5LMP - chains A and T of the 24 polymer chains in the assembly; structure by electron microscopy, 5.35 A resolution (low resolution: residue-level contacts below are approximate; hydrogen-bond / salt-bridge calls are withheld).

== Chain A ==
Molecule: 16S rRNA
Organism: Thermus thermophilus HB8
Sequence (1522 nucleotides; row label = number of the first residue in the row; note: 44 numbers in that range are skipped by the numbering (no residue carries them; nothing is unmodelled there); a row labelled like 189A-189L holds insertion residues (189A, then the next letters in order); numbering starts at 0):
     0 UUUGUUGGAG AGUUUGAUCC UGGCUCAGGG UGAACGCUGG CGGCGUGCCU AAGACAUGCA
    60 AGUCGUGCGG GCCG
    76 CGGGGUUUU
    88 ACUCCG
    96 UGGUCAGCGG CGGACGGGUG AGUAACGCGU GGGU
  129A G
   130 ACCUACCCGG AAGAGGGGGA CAACCCGGGG AAACUCGGGC UAAUCCCCCA UGUGGACCCG
189A-189L CCCCUUGGGGUG
   190 UGUCCAAAGG GCUUU
   216 GCCCGCUUCC GGAUGGGCCC GCGUCCCAUC AGCUAGUUGG UGGGGUAAUG GCCCACCAAG
   276 GCGACGACGG GUAGCCGGUC UGAGAGGAUG GCCGGCCACA GGGGCACUGA GACACGGGCC
   336 CCACUCCUAC GGGAGGCAGC AGUUAGGAAU CUUCCGCAAU GGGCGCAAGC CUGACGGAGC
   396 GACGCCGCUU GGAGGAAGAA GCCCUUCGGG GUGUAAACUC CUGA
   441 ACCCGGGACG AAACCCCC
   460 GA
   470 CGAGGGGA
   479 CUGACGGUAC CGGGGUAA
   498 UAGCGCCGGC CAACUCCGUG CCAGCAGCCG CGGUAAUACG GAGGGCGCGA GCGUUACCCG
   558 GAUUCACUGG GCGUAAAGGG CGUGUAGGCG GCCUGGGGCG UCCCAUGUGA AAGACCACGG
   618 CUCAACCGUG GGGGAGCGUG GGAUACGCUC AGGCUAGACG GUGGGAGAGG GUGGUGGAAU
   678 UCCCGGAGUA GCGGUGAAAU GCGCAGAUAC CGGGAGGAAC GCCGAUGGCG AAGGCAGCCA
   738 CCUGGUCCAC CCGUGACGCU GAGGCGCGAA AGCGUGGGGA GCAAACCGGA UUAGAUACCC
   798 GGGUAGUCCA CGCCCUAAAC GAUGCGCGCU AGGUCUCUGG GUCU
   848 CCUGGGGGCC GAAGCUAACG CGUUAAGCGC GCCGCCUGGG GAGUACGGCC GCAAGGCUGA
   908 AACUCAAAGG AAUUGACGGG GGCCCGCACA AGCGGUGGAG CAUGUGGUUU AAUUCGAAGC
   968 AACGCGAAGA ACCUUACCAG GCCUUGACAU GCUA
 1001A G
  1002 GGAACCCGGG UGAAAGCCUG GGGUGCCCC
1030A-1030D GCGA
  1031 GGGGAGCCCU AGCACAGGUG CUGCAUGGCC GUCGUCAGCU CGUGCCGUGA GGUGUUGGGU
  1091 UAAGUCCCGC AACGAGCGCA ACCCCCGCCG UUAGUUGCCA GCGGUUCGGC CGGGCACUCU
  1151 AACGGGACUG CCCGCG
  1168 AAAGCGGGAG GAAGGAGGGG ACGACGUCUG GUCAGCAUGG CCCUUACGGC CUGGGCGACA
  1228 CACGUGCUAC AAUGCCCACU ACAAAGCGAU GCCACCCGGC AACGGGGAGC UAAUCGCAAA
  1288 AAGGUGGGCC CAGUUCGGAU UGGGGUCUGC AACCCGACCC CAUGAAGCCG GAAUCGCUAG
  1348 UAAUCGCGGA UCAGCC
 1363A A
  1364 UGCCGCGGUG AAUACGUUCC CGGGCCUUGU ACACACCGCC CGUCACGCCA UGGGAGCGGG
  1424 CUCUACCCGA AGUCGCCGG
1442A-1442B GA
  1443 GCCUA
  1452 C
  1456 GGGCAGGCGC CGAGGGUAGG GCCCGUGACU GGGGCGAAGU CGUAACAAGG UAGCUGUACC
  1516 GGAAGGUGCG GCUGGAUCAC CUCCUUUCU
Not modelled in the structure: 0-4, 1533, 1543-1544
Ion coordination: Mg2+ site 1 near U13 (its only coordinating residue here); Mg2+ site 2 near G21 (its only coordinating residue here); Mg2+ site 3: C48, G115; Mg2+ site 4 near A53 (its only coordinating residue here); Mg2+ site 5 near A59 (its only coordinating residue here); Mg2+ site 6 near G64 (its only coordinating residue here); Mg2+ site 7 near G107 (its only coordinating residue here); Mg2+ site 8: A109, G331; Mg2+ site 9: G117, G289; Mg2+ site 10: C121, G124, U125; Mg2+ site 11 near A195 (its only coordinating residue here); Mg2+ site 12 near G251 (its only coordinating residue here); 42 more Mg2+ sites not listed

== Chain T ==
Protein: 30S ribosomal protein S20
Organism: Thermus thermophilus (strain HB8 / ATCC 27634 / DSM 579)
UniProt: P80380 (RS20_THET8); residues 1-106 here = UniProt positions 1-106
Amino-acid sequence (106 residues; row label = number of the first residue in the row):
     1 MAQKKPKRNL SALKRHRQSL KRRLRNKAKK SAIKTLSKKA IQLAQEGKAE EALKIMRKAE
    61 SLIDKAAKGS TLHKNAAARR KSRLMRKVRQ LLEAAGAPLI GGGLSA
Not modelled in the structure: 1-7

== Interface between chain A and chain T ==
Residue-residue contacts - 101 pairs, chain A then chain T:
  A60(A) with Leu-10(T)
  G61(A) with Leu-10(T); Lys-14(T)
  U62(A) with Lys-14(T)
  G102(A) with Ser-11(T); Arg-17(T)
  C103(A) with Lys-14(T); Arg-17(T)
  G104(A) with Lys-14(T); Gln-18(T); Lys-21(T)
  G105(A) with Lys-14(T); Gln-18(T); Arg-22(T)
  C106(A) with Lys-14(T); Arg-15(T)
  G107(A) with Arg-15(T)
  G108(A) with Arg-15(T)
  C131(A) with Asn-75(T)
  C132(A) with Asn-75(T)
  U133(A) with Lys-74(T)
  C150(A) with Lys-21(T)
  C176(A) with Lys-29(T)
  C177(A) with Lys-65(T)
  C178(A) with Lys-65(T)
  A185(A) with Ala-78(T); Lys-81(T)
  C186(A) with Ala-78(T); Ser-82(T); Met-85(T)
  C187(A) with Ser-82(T); Arg-86(T); Arg-89(T); Gly-103(T); Leu-104(T); Ser-105(T)
  C188(A) with Arg-86(T); Arg-89(T); Ser-105(T)
  U190(A) with Ser-105(T); Ala-106(T)
  G191(A) with Gly-101(T); Gly-102(T); Gly-103(T); Leu-104(T); Ala-106(T)
  U192(A) with Arg-57(T); Glu-60(T); Gly-102(T); Gly-103(T)
  C193(A) with Arg-57(T); Glu-60(T); Ser-61(T); Asp-64(T)
  C194(A) with Ser-61(T); Asp-64(T); Lys-65(T); Lys-68(T)
  A195(A) with Lys-65(T); Lys-68(T)
  U223(A) with Lys-68(T)
  C224(A) with Lys-74(T)
  G259(A) with Arg-83(T)
  G260(A) with Lys-34(T); Arg-80(T); Arg-83(T)
  U261(A) with Arg-79(T); Arg-83(T)
  A262(A) with His-73(T); Asn-75(T); Ala-76(T); Arg-79(T)
  A263(A) with Arg-79(T)
  C322(A) with Ser-19(T); Arg-23(T)
  U323(A) with Ser-19(T); Arg-22(T); Arg-23(T); Asn-26(T)
  G324(A) with Arg-22(T); Asn-26(T); Ser-70(T)
  A325(A) with Ser-70(T)
  G332(A) with Leu-10(T); His-16(T)
  G333(A) with His-16(T)
  U1436(A) with Arg-23(T)
  C1437(A) with Lys-34(T)
  G1438(A) with Lys-34(T); Lys-38(T)
  C1439(A) with Lys-38(T)
  G1456(A) with Leu-36(T); Lys-39(T)
  G1458(A) with Ala-28(T); Ser-31(T); Ala-32(T); Thr-35(T)
  C1459(A) with Lys-27(T); Ala-28(T); Ser-31(T)
  A1460(A) with Lys-27(T)
Other interface residues (no listed pair), chain A (53 interface residues in all): G189L, A196, U222, G1435, G1457
Other interface residues (no listed pair), chain T (51 interface residues in all): Ala-12, Leu-24, Lys-30

== Overview ==
The interface between chain A and chain T involves 53 residues on one side and 51 on the other. C48(A) and
G115(A) form the Mg2+ site 3. The Mg2+ site 8 is built by A109(A) and G331(A).
Here chain A is 16S rRNA (Thermus thermophilus HB8) and chain T is 30S ribosomal protein S20 (Thermus
thermophilus (strain HB8 / ATCC 27634 / DSM 579)). Entry 5LMP (Structure of bacterial 30S-IF1-IF3-mRNA
translation pre-initiation complex (state-1C)) was determined by electron microscopy together with 5LMN, 5LMO,
5LMQ, 5LMR, 5LMS, 5LMT, 5LMU and 5LMV from the same study.
